Entry 8A4A (X-ray diffraction, 2.52 A resolution); this record covers chains A and B.

[Chain A]
Molecule: Rab15 effector protein
Source organism: Homo sapiens
UniProtKB: Q6BDI9 (REP15_HUMAN); numbering as in UniProt (aligned over 1-236)
Sequence (238 residues; each row starts with the number of its first residue; numbers below 1 keep their minus sign (Gly-1 is residue -1)):
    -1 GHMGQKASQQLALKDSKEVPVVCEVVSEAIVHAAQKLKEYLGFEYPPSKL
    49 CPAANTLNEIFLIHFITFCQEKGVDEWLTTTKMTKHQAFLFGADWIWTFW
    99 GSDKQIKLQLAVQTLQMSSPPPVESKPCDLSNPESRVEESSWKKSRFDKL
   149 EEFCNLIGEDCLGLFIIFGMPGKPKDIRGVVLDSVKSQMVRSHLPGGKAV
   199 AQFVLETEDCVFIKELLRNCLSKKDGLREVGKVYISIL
Unresolved in the structure: -1 to 14, 117-130, 236
Differences from the reference sequence: expression tag (-1 to 0); variant Asp101 (Asn in Q6BDI9)
Reported in the primary citation:
  - mutagenesis - Q85A (30-fold): decreased binding to Rab3A
  - mutagenesis - H84A: unchanged binding to Rab3A

[Chain B]
Molecule: Ras-related protein Rab-3C
Source organism: Bos taurus
UniProtKB: P10949 (RAB3C_BOVIN); residue numbers follow UniProt; this construct covers 10-227
Sequence (229 residues; each row starts with the number of its first residue; numbers below 1 keep their minus sign (Met-1 is residue -1)):
    -1 MAHHHHHHSSGASAQDARYGQKDSSDQNFDYMFKLLIIGNSSVGKTSFLF
    49 RYADDSFTSAFVSTVGIDFKVKTVFKNEKRIKLQIWDTAGQERYRTITTA
    99 YYRGAMGFILMYDITNEESFNAVQDWSTQIKTYSWDNAQVILVGNKCDME
   149 DERVISTERGQHLGEQLGFEFFETSAKDNINVKQTFERLVDIICDKMSES
   199 LETDPAITAAKQNTRLKETPPPPHPNCGC
Unresolved in the structure: -1 to 25, 198-227
Differences from the reference sequence: initiating methionine (-1); expression tag (0-9); engineered mutation His222 (Gln in P10949)
Ion coordination: Mg2+: Thr44, Thr62 (together with GMP-PNP)
Residues lining bound ligands: GMP-PNP: Asn38, Ser39, Ser40, Val41, Gly42, Lys43, Thr44, Ser45, Phe55, Thr56, Ser57, Phe59, Val60, Ser61, Thr62, Asp85, Thr86, Ala87, Gly88, Gln89, Asn143, Lys144, Asp146, Met147, Ser173, Ala174, Lys175
Reported in the primary citation:
  - specificity-determining residues: Tyr92

[How chain A and chain B interact]
Pairs across the interface - 31 pairs, chain A then chain B:
  Thr79(A) with Val63(B)
  Thr82(A) with Asp66(B), hydrogen bond
  His84(A) with Asp66(B), salt bridge; Phe67(B), hydrogen bond (side chain-backbone)
  Gln85(A) with Val63(B), hydrogen bond (side chain-backbone); Ile65(B), hydrogen bond (side chain-backbone); Asp66(B)
  Leu88(A) with Trp84(B), hydrophobic; Tyr99(B)
  Phe89(A) with Ile65(B)
  Ile94(A) with Val63(B), hydrophobic
  Ile104(A) with Arg91(B)
  Gln107(A) with Arg91(B), hydrogen bond; Tyr92(B), hydrogen bond
  Arg134(A) with Phe67(B); Val69(B); Lys80(B), hydrogen bond (backbone-side chain); Gln82(B)
  Val135(A) with Phe67(B), hydrophobic; Lys80(B); Gln82(B)
  Glu136(A) with Phe27(B); Met30(B)
  Trp140(A) with Trp84(B), hydrophobic
  Phe151(A) with Ile95(B), hydrophobic
  Leu154(A) with Thr94(B); Ile95(B), hydrophobic; Ala98(B), hydrophobic
  Ile155(A) with Arg91(B); Tyr92(B), hydrophobic
  Asp158(A) with Arg91(B), salt bridge
Other interface residues (no listed pair), chain A (18 interface residues in all): Ser138
Other interface residues (no listed pair), chain B (18 interface residues in all): Gly64, Arg101
The authors on this interface:
  - specific contacts: Thr82(A)-Asp66(B) (hydrogen bond), His84(A)-Asp66(B), His84(A)-Phe67(B) (hydrogen bond), Gln85(A)-Val63(B) (hydrogen bond), Gln85(A)-Ile65(B) (hydrogen bond), Leu88(A)-Phe67(B) (hydrophobic contact), Leu88(A)-Trp84(B) (hydrophobic contact), Leu88(A)-Tyr99(B) (hydrophobic contact), Ile94(A)-Val63(B), Gln107(A)-Arg91(B) (hydrogen bond), Gln107(A)-Tyr92(B) (hydrogen bond), Arg134(A)-Lys80(B) (backbone contact), Arg134(A)-Gln82(B) (backbone contact), Val135(A)-Phe67(B) (hydrophobic contact), Trp140(A)-Trp84(B) (hydrophobic contact), Trp140(A)-Tyr99(B) (hydrophobic contact), Leu154(A)-Ile95(B) (hydrophobic contact), Ile155(A)-Tyr92(B) (hydrophobic contact), Ile155(A)-Ile95(B) (hydrophobic contact), Asp158(A)-Arg91(B)
  - interface residues, chain A: Leu88(A), Phe89(A), Phe151(A)
  - hot spots on chain A (mutagenesis) - V135A, W140A: unchanged binding to Rab3A
  - interface residues, chain B: Val63(B), Ile65(B), Phe67(B), Trp84(B), Tyr92(B), Ile95(B), Tyr99(B)

[Summary]
The chain A/chain B interface involves 18 residues from each chain, with 7 hydrogen bonds and 2 salt bridges.
Among the polar pairs are His84(A)-Asp66(B), Asp158(A)-Arg91(B) and Thr82(A)-Asp66(B). The authors report
hydrogen bonds between Thr82(A) and Asp66(B), His84(A) and Phe67(B) and Gln85(A) and Val63(B) among others;
contacts between His84(A) and Asp66(B), Ile94(A) and Val63(B) and Asp158(A) and Arg91(B); hydrophobic contacts
between Leu88(A) and Phe67(B), Leu88(A) and Trp84(B) and Leu88(A) and Tyr99(B) among others. From the paper:
Q85A of chain A reduces binding to Rab3A; interface residues Leu88(A), Phe89(A) and Val63(B) among others; 4
substitutions were tested in all.
Here chain A is Rab15 effector protein (Homo sapiens) and chain B is Ras-related protein Rab-3C (Bos taurus).
Entry 8A4A (Structure of human Rep15 in complex with bovine Rab3C) was determined by X-ray diffraction
together with 8A4B and 8A4C from the same study.
